Entry 8PTS (X-ray diffraction, 1.76 A resolution); this record covers chains A and B.

Chain A (and B):
Name: Guanylate kinase
Source organism: Homo sapiens
Notes: EC 2.7.4.8; chain B of this document is another copy of the same molecule, construct and numbering; everything in this record applies to it too
Reference sequence: Q16774 (KGUA_HUMAN); residues 1-197 here = UniProt positions 1-197
Sequence (197 residues; each row starts with the number of its first residue):
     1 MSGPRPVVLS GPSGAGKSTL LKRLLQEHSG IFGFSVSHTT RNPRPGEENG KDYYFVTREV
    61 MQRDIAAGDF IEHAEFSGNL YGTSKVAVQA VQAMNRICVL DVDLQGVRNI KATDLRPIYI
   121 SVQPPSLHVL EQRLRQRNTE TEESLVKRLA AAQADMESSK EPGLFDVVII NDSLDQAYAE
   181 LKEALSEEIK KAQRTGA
Disordered / not traced: 196-197 (chain B: 1, 195-197)
Residues lining bound ligands: EIF ([(2R,3R,4R,5R)-5-(2-azanyl-6-oxidanylidene-1H-purin-9-yl)-4-fluoranyl-4-methyl-3-oxidanyl-oxolan-2-yl]methyl dihydrogen phosphate): S37, R41, R44, Y53, E72, H73, A74, F76, Y81, G82, T83
Curated features (UniProtKB/Swiss-Prot):
  - active site: R44, R137, R148
  - binding site (ATP): G14 to T19, R137, N171, D172
  - modified residue: S2 (N-acetylserine)
  - natural variant: G11 (G11R: In MTDPS21; uncertain significance), Q26 to A197 (deletion: In MTDPS21)
  - mutagenesis: S2 (S2L: Increases in kcat with GMP as substrate), G3 (G3A: Increases in kcat with GMP as substrate), L25 (L25P: Leads to aggregation. Increases in kcat with GMP as substrate), V91 (V91M: Increases in kcat with GMP as substrate), R96 (R96H: Increases in kcat with GMP as substrate), R116 (R116Q: Increases in kcat with GMP as substrate), S121 (S121F: Increases in kcat with GMP as substrate), S186 (S186Y: Increases in kcat with GMP as substrate)
What the authors report for this chain:
  - binding site for EIF: S37, R41, R44, Y53, E72, Y81
  - binding site for EIF: T83 (from molecular simulation)
  - catalytic residues: R137, R148 (proposed by the authors, not directly observed)

Chain A / chain B interface:
Contacting residue pairs (25):
  G14(A) with Q26(B)
  S18(A) with Q26(B), hydrogen bond (side chain-backbone)
  K22(A) with L25(B), hydrogen bond (side chain-backbone); Q26(B); H28(B), hydrogen bond (side chain-backbone); S29(B)
  L25(A) with S29(B)
  Q26(A) with M94(B); R96(B), hydrogen bond
  R44(A) with A179(B), hydrogen bond (side chain-backbone); K182(B); E183(B); S186(B)
  P45(A) with S186(B), hydrogen bond (backbone-side chain); E187(B)
  G46(A) with E187(B); K190(B)
  D52(A) with Q193(B)
  F76(A) with R23(B)
  S77(A) with D175(B)
  R137(A) with K22(B), hydrogen bond (backbone-side chain); Q26(B)
  N138(A) with T19(B)
  T139(A) with T19(B); K22(B)
Other interface residues (no listed pair), chain A (19 interface residues in all): T19, L21, F34, E140, T141
Other interface residues (no listed pair), chain B (19 interface residues in all): R137, L174

Summary:
Chain A and chain B each contribute 19 residues to their interface; the contacts include 7 hydrogen bonds.
Among the polar pairs are S18(A)-Q26(B), K22(A)-L25(B) and K22(A)-H28(B). Bound to chain A: compound EIF. From
the paper: catalytic residues R137(A) and R148(A); a binding site for EIF at S37(A), R41(A) and R44(A) among
others.
Both chains are Guanylate kinase (Homo sapiens). Entry 8PTS (human GUK1 in complex with compound AT8001) was
determined by X-ray diffraction, deposited together with 8PIE, 8PWK and 8QCH.
